9GHK - chains A and B of the 3 polymer chains in the assembly; structure by X-ray diffraction, 1.42 A resolution.

== Chain A (and B) ==
Protein: Isoform 2 of Tyrosine-protein kinase Fyn
From: Homo sapiens
Notes: EC 2.7.10.2; chain B of this document is another copy of the same molecule, construct and numbering; everything in this record applies to it too
Reference sequence: P06241 (FYN_HUMAN), isoform P06241-2; numbering as in UniProt (aligned over 80-143)
Chain sequence (64 residues; row label = number of the first residue in the row):
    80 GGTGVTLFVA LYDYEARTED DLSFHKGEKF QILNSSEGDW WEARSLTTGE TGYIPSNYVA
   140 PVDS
Unresolved in the structure: 142-143 (chain B: 80-84, 142-143)

== How chain A and chain B interact ==
Residue-residue contacts - 14 pairs, chain A then chain B:
  G81(A) with Y91(B)
  T82(A) with L90(B); Y91(B), hydrogen bond
  V84(A) with L90(B), hydrophobic; A139(B), hydrophobic
  Y91(A) with D118(B), hydrogen bond
  W120(A) with Y91(B)
  V138(A) with N136(B)
  A139(A) with N136(B)
  P140(A) with L90(B), hydrophobic; N136(B); V138(B); A139(B), hydrophobic
  V141(A) with P140(B)
Other interface residues (no listed pair), chain A (13 interface residues in all): F87, L90, S135, N136
Other interface residues (no listed pair), chain B (8 interface residues in all): S135

== Summary ==
The interface between chain A and chain B involves 13 residues on one side and 8 on the other; the contacts
include 2 hydrogen bonds. Polar pairs include T82(A)-Y91(B) and Y91(A)-D118(B).
Chain A and chain B are both Isoform 2 of Tyrosine-protein kinase Fyn (Homo sapiens); the structure, Crystal
structure of Fyn SH3 domain/tau 214-220 peptide complex, was determined by X-ray diffraction.
